PDB entry 6LUO | X-ray diffraction, 2.30 A resolution | chain A

# Chain A
Protein: Beta-2-microglobulin
Organism: Ginglymostoma cirratum
UniProt: F4ZE04 (F4ZE04_GINCI); residues 5-95 here correspond to UniProt positions 19-109 (UniProt number = residue number + 14)
Amino-acid sequence (96 residues; row label = number of the first residue in the row):
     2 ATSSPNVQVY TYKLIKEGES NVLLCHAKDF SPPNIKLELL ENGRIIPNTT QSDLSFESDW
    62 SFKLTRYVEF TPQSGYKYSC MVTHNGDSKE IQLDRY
Disordered / not traced: 97
Disulfide bonds: C26-C81
Differences from the reference sequence: expression tag (2-4, 96-97)

# Summary
Chain A is Beta-2-microglobulin (Ginglymostoma cirratum); the structure, Structure of nurse shark
beta-2-microglobulin, was determined by X-ray diffraction, deposited together with 6LUP.
